PDB entry 2K0F | solution NMR | chains A and B

[Chain A]
Molecule: calmodulin
Source organism: Homo sapiens
Reference sequence: P62158 (CALM_HUMAN); residues -3 to 144 here correspond to UniProt positions 6-153 (UniProt number = residue number + 9)
Chain sequence (148 residues; row label = number of the first residue in the row; numbers below 1 keep their minus sign (Ala-3 is residue -3)):
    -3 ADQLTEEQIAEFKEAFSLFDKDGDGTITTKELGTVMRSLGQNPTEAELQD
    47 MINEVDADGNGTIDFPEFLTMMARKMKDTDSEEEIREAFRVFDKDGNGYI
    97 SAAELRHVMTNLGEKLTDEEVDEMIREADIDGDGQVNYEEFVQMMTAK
Disordered / not traced: -3 to 0, 143-144
Bound ions: Ca2+ site 1: Asp16, Asp18, Asp20, Thr22, Glu27; Ca2+ site 2: Asp52, Asp54, Asn56, Thr58, Asp60, Glu63; Ca2+ site 3: Asp89, Asp91, Asn93, Tyr95, Glu100; Ca2+ site 4: Asp125, Asp127, Asp129, Gln131, Glu136

[Chain B]
Molecule: 19-mer peptide from Myosin light chain kinase
Reference sequence: Q15746 (MYLK_HUMAN); residues 1-19 here correspond to UniProt positions 1742-1760 (UniProt number = residue number + 1741)
Chain sequence (19 residues; row label = number of the first residue in the row):
     1 RRKWQKTGHAVRAIGRLSS
Differences from the reference sequence: engineered mutation His9 (Asn1750 in Q15746)
UniProt features mapped onto this chain:
  - modified residue (Phosphoserine): Ser18, Ser19

[How chain A and chain B interact]
Residue-residue contacts - 50 pairs, chain A then chain B:
  Glu3(A) - Arg2(B)
  Ala6(A) - Arg2(B)
  Glu7(A) - Arg1(B)
  Glu7(A) - Gln5(B)
  Glu7(A) - His9(B)
  Phe8(A) - His9(B)
  Glu10(A) - Lys6(B)
  Ala11(A) - Lys6(B)
  Ala11(A) - His9(B)
  Leu14(A) - Lys6(B)
  Leu14(A) - Thr7(B)
  Phe15(A) - Ala10(B)
  Leu35(A) - Ile14(B)
  Met47(A) - Ile14(B)
  Met47(A) - Leu17(B)
  Met47(A) - Ser18(B)
  Val51(A) - Leu17(B)
  Phe64(A) - His9(B)
  Met67(A) - Ala13(B)
  Met67(A) - Arg16(B)
  Met68(A) - His9(B)
  Met68(A) - Ala13(B)
  Met68(A) - Arg16(B)
  Met72(A) - Arg16(B)
  Ser77(A) - Arg12(B)
  Glu80(A) - Arg12(B)
  Glu80(A) - Arg16(B)
  Ile81(A) - Arg12(B)
  Glu83(A) - Gly15(B)
  Glu83(A) - Ser19(B)
  Ala84(A) - Val11(B)
  Val87(A) - Val11(B)
  Phe88(A) - Thr7(B)
  Leu101(A) - Trp4(B)
  Met105(A) - Lys3(B)
  Met105(A) - Thr7(B)
  Leu108(A) - Thr7(B)
  Glu110(A) - Lys3(B)
  Glu110(A) - Lys6(B)
  Leu112(A) - Lys3(B)
  Glu116(A) - Lys3(B)
  Met120(A) - Lys3(B)
  Met120(A) - Trp4(B)
  Glu123(A) - Arg1(B)
  Ala124(A) - Trp4(B)
  Met140(A) - Trp4(B)
  Met140(A) - Gln5(B)
  Met141(A) - Gly8(B)
  Met141(A) - Arg12(B)
  Thr142(A) - Arg12(B)
Other interface residues (no listed pair), chain A (39 interface residues in all): Met32, Glu50, Asp76, Glu79, Ile121

[Summary]
39 residues of chain A face 19 of chain B across their interface. The Ca2+ site 1 is built by Asp16(A),
Asp18(A), Asp20(A), Thr22(A) and Glu27(A). Asp52(A), Asp54(A), Asn56(A), Thr58(A), Asp60(A) and Glu63(A) form
the Ca2+ site 2.
Here chain A is calmodulin (Homo sapiens) and chain B is a 19-mer peptide from Myosin light chain kinase.
Entry 2K0F (Calmodulin complexed with calmodulin-binding peptide from smooth muscle myosin light chain kinase)
was determined by solution NMR.
